PDB entry 8IYW | electron microscopy, 3.45 A resolution | chains B and H of the 5 polymer chains in the assembly

[Chain B]
Name: Guanine nucleotide-binding protein G(o) subunit alpha
From: Homo sapiens
Reference sequence: P09471 (GNAO_HUMAN); the construct has insertions or renumbered stretches relative to UniProt, so the offset changes along the chain: 6-49 = UniProt 6-49; 166-169 = UniProt 50-53; 182-230 = UniProt 182-230; 241-354 = UniProt 241-354
Amino-acid sequence (240 residues; each row starts with the number of its first residue; note: 126 numbers in that range are skipped by the numbering (no residue carries them; nothing is unmodelled there); numbers below 1 keep their minus sign (Met-11 is residue -11)):
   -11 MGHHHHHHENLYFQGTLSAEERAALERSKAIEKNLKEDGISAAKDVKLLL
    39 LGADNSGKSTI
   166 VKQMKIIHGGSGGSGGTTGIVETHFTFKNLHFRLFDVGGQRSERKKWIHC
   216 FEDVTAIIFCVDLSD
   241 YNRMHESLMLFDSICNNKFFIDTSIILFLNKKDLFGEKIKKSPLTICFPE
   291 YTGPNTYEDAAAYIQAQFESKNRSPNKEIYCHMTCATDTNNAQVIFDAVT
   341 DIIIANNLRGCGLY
Unresolved in the structure: -11 to 5, 166-182, 241-244
Differences from the reference sequence: initiating methionine (-11); expression tag (-10 to 5); engineered mutation Asp42 (Gly in P09471), Asn43 (Glu in P09471), Ala332 (Ile in P09471), Ile335 (Val in P09471); linker (170-181); conflict Asp227 (Ala in P09471), Asp230 (Gly in P09471)
UniProt features mapped onto this chain:
  - region: Lys35 to Ala41, Ser44 to Thr48 (G1 motif), Phe197 to Arg206 (G3 motif), Ile266 to Asp273 (G4 motif), Thr324 to Thr329 (G5 motif)
  - binding site (GTP): Lys46, Ser47, Thr48, Asn270, Asp273, Cys325
  - binding site (Mg(2+)): Ser47, Thr182
  - modified residue: Gln205 (5-glutamyl histamine), Cys351 (ADP-ribosylcysteine)
  - lipidation: Cys351 (S-palmitoyl cysteine)

[Chain H]
Name: ScFv16 Antibody Fragment
From: Mus musculus
Notes: antibody fragment or engineered binder
Amino-acid sequence (248 residues; each row starts with the number of its first residue):
     1 DVQLVESGGGLVQPGGSRKLSCSASGFAFSSFGMHWVRQAPEKGLEWVAY
    51 ISSGSGTIYYADTVKGRFTISRDDPKNTLFLQMTSLRSEDTAMYYCVRSI
   101 YYYGSSPFDFWGQGTTLTVSSGGGGSGGGGSGGGGSDIVMTQATSSVPVT
   151 PGESVSISCRSSKSLLHSNGNTYLYWFLQRPGQSPQLLIYRMSNLASGVP
   201 DRFSGSGSGTAFTLTISRLEAEDVGVYYCMQHLEYPLTFGAGTKLELK
Unresolved in the structure: 121-135, 248
Disulfide bonds: Cys22-Cys96, Cys159-Cys229

[Interface between chain B and chain H]
Pairs across the interface (14):
  Ser6(B) - Tyr173(H)
  Ser6(B) - Leu233(H)
  Ala7(B) - His232(H)
  Ala7(B) - Leu233(H)
  Ala7(B) - Tyr235(H)  hydrogen bond (backbone-side chain)
  Glu8(B) - Tyr173(H)
  Arg10(B) - Tyr59(H)  hydrogen bond
  Arg10(B) - Tyr235(H)
  Ala11(B) - Tyr101(H)  hydrophobic
  Ala12(B) - Tyr101(H)
  Glu14(B) - Ser53(H)
  Arg15(B) - Ile100(H)
  Arg15(B) - Tyr101(H)
  Arg15(B) - Tyr102(H)
Other interface residues (no listed pair), chain H (15 interface residues in all): Ser31, Ser52, Gly56, His167, Asn169, Glu234

[In short]
8 residues of chain B face 15 of chain H across their interface; the contacts include 2 hydrogen bonds. Among
the polar pairs are Ala7(B)-Tyr235(H) and Arg10(B)-Tyr59(H). From UniProt: 6 GTP-binding residues and
Mg2+-binding residues Ser47(B) and Thr182(B) on chain B.
Chain B is Guanine nucleotide-binding protein G(o) subunit alpha (Homo sapiens) and chain H is ScFv16 Antibody
Fragment (Mus musculus); the structure, Structure of GSK256073-GPR109A-G-protein complex, was determined by
electron microscopy, deposited together with 8IY9, 8IYH, 8JER and 8JHN.
